4ITU - chains C and D of the 4 polymer chains in the assembly; structure by X-ray diffraction, 1.60 A resolution.

== Chain C (and D) ==
Molecule: Short-chain dehydrogenase/reductase SDR
From: Xanthobacter autotrophicus
Notes: chain D of this document is another copy of the same molecule, construct and numbering; everything in this record applies to it too
UniProtKB: A7IQH5 (A7IQH5_XANP2); numbering as in UniProt (aligned over 1-255)
Chain sequence (269 residues; row label = number of the first residue in the row; numbers below 1 keep their minus sign (Met-13 is residue -13)):
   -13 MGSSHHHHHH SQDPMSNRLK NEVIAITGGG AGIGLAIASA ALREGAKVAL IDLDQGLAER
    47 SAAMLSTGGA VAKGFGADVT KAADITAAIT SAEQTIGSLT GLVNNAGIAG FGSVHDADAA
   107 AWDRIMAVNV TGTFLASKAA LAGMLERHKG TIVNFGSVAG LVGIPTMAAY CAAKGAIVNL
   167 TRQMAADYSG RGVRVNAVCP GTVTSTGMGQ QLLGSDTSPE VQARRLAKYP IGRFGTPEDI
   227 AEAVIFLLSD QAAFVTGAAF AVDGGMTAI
Not modelled in the structure: -13 to 2, 200-206 (chain D: -13 to 2, 201-204)
Differences from the reference sequence: expression tag (-13 to 0)
Small-molecule neighbours:
  - 1HS (2-{[(2S)-2-hydroxypropyl]sulfanyl}ethanesulfonic acid): Ser143, Val144, Ala145, Ile150, Met153, Tyr156, Thr188, Met194, Leu198, Arg211, Lys214, Tyr215, Met252
  - NADH (NAI; 1,4-dihydronicotinamide adenine dinucleotide): Gly14, Gly16, Ala17, Gly18, Ile19, Gly20, Asp38, Leu39, Asp40, Leu43, Ala63, Asp64, Val65, Thr66, Asn91, Ala92, Gly93, Ile94, Arg110, Val114, Asn115, Phe141, Gly142, Ser143, Tyr156, Lys160, Pro186, Gly187, Thr188, Val189, Thr192, Gly193, Met194, Gly195
Swiss-Prot annotation at these positions:
  - active site: Tyr156 (Proton acceptor)
  - binding site (NAD(+)): Ile19, Asp38, Asp64, Val65, Asn91, Lys160, Val189 to Gly193
  - binding site ((S)-2-hydroxypropyl-coenzyme M): Ser143, Tyr156, Thr188, Tyr215
  - site: Ser143 (Transition state stabilizer), Lys160 (Lowers pKa of active site Tyr)

== Chain C / chain D interface ==
Pairs across the interface - 73 pairs, chain C then chain D:
  Ser99(C) - Asp173(D)  hydrogen bond
  Ser99(C) - Tyr174(D)
  Val100(C) - Phe120(D)
  Val100(C) - Lys124(D)
  Val100(C) - Leu127(D)  hydrophobic
  Val100(C) - Tyr174(D)  hydrogen bond (backbone-side chain)
  His101(C) - Lys124(D)
  His101(C) - Leu127(D)
  His101(C) - Leu131(D)
  His101(C) - Tyr174(D)  hydrogen bond
  Ala103(C) - Phe120(D)
  Ala103(C) - Lys124(D)  hydrogen bond (backbone-side chain)
  Ala105(C) - Phe120(D)  hydrophobic
  Trp108(C) - Phe120(D)  hydrophobic
  Trp108(C) - Leu166(D)  hydrophobic
  Met112(C) - Met112(D)  hydrophobic
  Phe120(C) - Val100(D)
  Phe120(C) - Ala103(D)
  Phe120(C) - Ala105(D)  hydrophobic
  Phe120(C) - Trp108(D)  hydrophobic
  Lys124(C) - Val100(D)
  Lys124(C) - His101(D)
  Lys124(C) - Ala103(D)  hydrogen bond (side chain-backbone)
  Leu127(C) - Val100(D)  hydrophobic
  Leu127(C) - His101(D)
  Leu131(C) - His101(D)
  Ala145(C) - Asn165(D)  hydrogen bond (backbone-side chain)
  Gly146(C) - Asn165(D)
  Leu147(C) - Asn165(D)
  Leu147(C) - Arg168(D)  hydrogen bond (backbone-side chain)
  Val148(C) - Asn165(D)  hydrogen bond (backbone-side chain)
  Gly149(C) - Arg168(D)
  Gly149(C) - Gln169(D)
  Ile150(C) - Gln169(D)  hydrogen bond (backbone-side chain)
  Pro151(C) - Gln169(D)
  Pro151(C) - Asp173(D)
  Thr152(C) - Gln169(D)
  Thr152(C) - Asp173(D)  hydrogen bond (backbone-side chain)
  Met153(C) - Gln169(D)
  Ala154(C) - Leu166(D)
  Ala154(C) - Gln169(D)
  Cys157(C) - Asn165(D)  hydrogen bond (backbone-side chain)
  Cys157(C) - Gln169(D)
  Ala158(C) - Ala162(D)
  Gly161(C) - Gly161(D)
  Gly161(C) - Ala162(D)
  Gly161(C) - Asn165(D)
  Ala162(C) - Ala158(D)
  Ala162(C) - Gly161(D)
  Ala162(C) - Ala162(D)
  Asn165(C) - Ala145(D)  hydrogen bond (side chain-backbone)
  Asn165(C) - Gly146(D)
  Asn165(C) - Leu147(D)
  Asn165(C) - Val148(D)  hydrogen bond (side chain-backbone)
  Asn165(C) - Cys157(D)  hydrogen bond (side chain-backbone)
  Asn165(C) - Gly161(D)
  Leu166(C) - Trp108(D)  hydrophobic
  Leu166(C) - Ala154(D)
  Arg168(C) - Leu147(D)  hydrogen bond (side chain-backbone)
  Arg168(C) - Gly149(D)
  Gln169(C) - Gly149(D)
  Gln169(C) - Ile150(D)  hydrogen bond (side chain-backbone)
  Gln169(C) - Pro151(D)
  Gln169(C) - Thr152(D)
  Gln169(C) - Met153(D)
  Gln169(C) - Ala154(D)
  Gln169(C) - Cys157(D)
  Asp173(C) - Ser99(D)  hydrogen bond
  Asp173(C) - Pro151(D)
  Asp173(C) - Thr152(D)  hydrogen bond (side chain-backbone)
  Tyr174(C) - Ser99(D)
  Tyr174(C) - Val100(D)  hydrogen bond (side chain-backbone)
  Tyr174(C) - His101(D)  hydrogen bond
Other interface residues (no listed pair), chain C (37 interface residues in all): Asp109, Val116, Thr117, Met170, Ala172, Arg177
Other interface residues (no listed pair), chain D (38 interface residues in all): Asp102, Asp109, Val116, Thr117, Met170, Ala172, Arg177

== Summary ==
Chain C and chain D form an interface of 37 and 38 residues respectively, with 20 hydrogen bonds. Polar
contacts include Ser99(C)-Asp173(D), Val100(C)-Tyr174(D) and His101(C)-Tyr174(D). Ligands of chain C: NADH and
compound 1HS.
Chain C and chain D are both Short-chain dehydrogenase/reductase SDR (Xanthobacter autotrophicus); the
structure, Crystal structure of S-2-HYDROXYPROPYL COENZYME M DEHYDROGENASE (S-HPCDH) bound to S-HPC AND NADH,
was determined by X-ray diffraction, deposited together with 4GH5.
